Entry 6ULC (electron microscopy, 4.60 A resolution (low resolution: residue-level contacts below are approximate; hydrogen-bond / salt-bridge calls are withheld)); this record covers chains E and F of the 8 polymer chains in the assembly.

Chain E:
Molecule: envelope glycoprotein gp120
Source organism: Human immunodeficiency virus 1
Notes: fragment: signal peptide +
Reference sequence: Q71014 (Q71014_9HIV1); the construct lacks a stretch of the UniProt sequence and is renumbered around it, so the offset changes along the chain: 31-188 = UniProt 28-185; 191-309 = UniProt 191-309; 312-317 = UniProt 310-315; 318-353 = UniProt 317-352; 2 more segments
Amino-acid sequence (505 residues; numbered 2 to 511 plus 4 insertion-coded residues; 9 numbers in that range are skipped by the numbering (no residue carries them; nothing is unmodelled there); the number before each row is that of its first residue; a row labelled like 190A-190B holds insertion residues (190A, then the next letters in order)):
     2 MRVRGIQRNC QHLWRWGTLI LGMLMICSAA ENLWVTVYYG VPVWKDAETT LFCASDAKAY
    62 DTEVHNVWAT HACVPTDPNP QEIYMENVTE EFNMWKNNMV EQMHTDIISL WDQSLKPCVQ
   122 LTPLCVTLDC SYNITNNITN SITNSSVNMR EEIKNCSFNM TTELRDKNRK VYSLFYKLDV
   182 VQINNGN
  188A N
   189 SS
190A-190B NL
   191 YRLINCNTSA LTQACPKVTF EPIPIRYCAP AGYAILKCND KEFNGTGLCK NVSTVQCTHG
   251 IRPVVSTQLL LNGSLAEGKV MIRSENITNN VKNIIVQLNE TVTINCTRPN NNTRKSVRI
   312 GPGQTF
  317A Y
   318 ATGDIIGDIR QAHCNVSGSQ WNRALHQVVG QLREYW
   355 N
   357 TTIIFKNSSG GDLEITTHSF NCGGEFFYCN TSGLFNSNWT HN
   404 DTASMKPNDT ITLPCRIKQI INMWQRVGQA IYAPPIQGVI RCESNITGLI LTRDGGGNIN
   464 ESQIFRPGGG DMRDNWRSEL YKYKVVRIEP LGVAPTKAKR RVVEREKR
Unresolved in the structure: 2-31, 508-511
Cystine bridges: Cys54-Cys74, Cys119-Cys205, Cys126-Cys196, Cys131-Cys157, Cys218-Cys247, Cys228-Cys239, Cys378-Cys445
Covalently attached groups: N-acetylglucosamine (NAG) linked to Asn88, Asn134, Asn138, Asn145, Asn156, Asn188, Asn197, Asn234, Asn241, Asn262, Asn276, Asn289, Asn295, Asn301, Asn332, Asn355, Asn363, Asn386, Asn394, Asn398, Asn411, Asn448, Asn463; glycan linked to Asn160
What the authors report for this chain:
  - post-translational modification sites: Asn134, Asn156, Asn160, Asn188

Chain F:
Molecule: Envelope glycoprotein gp41
Source organism: Human immunodeficiency virus 1
Reference sequence: Q71014 (Q71014_9HIV1); residues 511-863 here correspond to UniProt positions 504-856 (UniProt number = residue number - 7)
Amino-acid sequence (353 residues; each row starts with the number of its first residue):
   511 AVVELGAVFI GFLGTAGSTM GAASITLTVQ VRKLLSGIVQ QQSNLLRAIE AQQHLLKLTV
   571 WGIKQLQARV LAVERYLRDQ QLLGIWGCSG KLICTTNVPW NSSWSNKSER EIWENMTWLQ
   631 WDKEISNYTH IIYELIEESQ KQQEKNEQEL LELDKWANLW NWFDISNWLW YIKIFIMIVG
   691 GLIGLRIVFA VLSVINRVRQ GYSPLSFQTL TPNPRDPDRP GRIEGEGGEQ DRGRSIRLVS
   751 GFLALAWDDL RNLCLSSYHQ LRDFILIVAR TVELLGHSSL KGLRLGWEGL KYLGNLLLYW
   811 GRELKTSAIN LFDTIAIVVA GWTDRVIEVG QRLGRAILNI PRRIRQGLER ALL
Unresolved in the structure: 511-520, 665-863
Cystine bridges: Cys598-Cys604
Covalently attached groups: N-acetylglucosamine (NAG) linked to Asn611, Asn625, Asn637

How chain E and chain F interact:
Contacting residue pairs - 102 pairs, chain E then chain F:
  Asn33(E) - Pro609(F)
  Leu34(E) - Val608(F)
  Leu34(E) - Pro609(F)
  Leu34(E) - Trp610(F)
  Leu34(E) - Lys617(F)
  Trp35(E) - Asn607(F)
  Trp35(E) - Val608(F)
  Trp35(E) - Pro609(F)
  Val36(E) - Thr606(F)
  Val36(E) - Val608(F)
  Val36(E) - Trp610(F)
  Val36(E) - Ile642(F)
  Thr37(E) - Cys604(F)
  Thr37(E) - Thr606(F)
  Val38(E) - Trp596(F)
  Val38(E) - Leu602(F)
  Val38(E) - Cys604(F)
  Val38(E) - Ile646(F)
  Tyr39(E) - Leu602(F)
  Tyr39(E) - Ile603(F)
  Tyr39(E) - Trp623(F)
  Tyr39(E) - Trp628(F)
  Tyr40(E) - Leu537(F)
  Tyr40(E) - Leu593(F)
  Tyr40(E) - Leu602(F)
  Gly41(E) - Leu537(F)
  Gly41(E) - Gln540(F)
  Val42(E) - Trp628(F)
  Pro43(E) - Leu523(F)
  Pro43(E) - Gly524(F)
  Val44(E) - Asp632(F)
  Trp45(E) - Leu629(F)
  Phe53(E) - Trp571(F)
  Phe53(E) - Gln575(F)
  Cys54(E) - Trp571(F)
  Tyr61(E) - Glu560(F)
  Tyr61(E) - Ala561(F)
  Glu64(E) - Ala561(F)
  Glu64(E) - Gln562(F)
  Val65(E) - Gln562(F)
  His66(E) - Gln562(F)
  His66(E) - Gln563(F)
  His66(E) - His564(F)
  His66(E) - Leu565(F)
  His66(E) - Lys567(F)
  Asn67(E) - Lys567(F)
  Thr71(E) - Ala561(F)
  Thr71(E) - His564(F)
  His72(E) - Leu556(F)
  His72(E) - His564(F)
  His72(E) - Lys567(F)
  His72(E) - Trp571(F)
  Ala73(E) - Asn554(F)
  Ala73(E) - Leu555(F)
  Ala73(E) - Leu556(F)
  Ala73(E) - Glu560(F)
  Ala73(E) - His564(F)
  Cys74(E) - Asn554(F)
  Cys74(E) - Trp571(F)
  Val75(E) - Ser553(F)
  Val75(E) - Asn554(F)
  Pro76(E) - Ser553(F)
  Gln82(E) - Phe522(F)
  Ile84(E) - Gly521(F)
  Met86(E) - Gly524(F)
  Met86(E) - Thr525(F)
  Glu87(E) - Gly527(F)
  Asn88(E) - Gly527(F)
  Asn88(E) - Ser528(F)
  Val89(E) - Gly527(F)
  Gln114(E) - Lys567(F)
  Gln114(E) - Thr569(F)
  Ala221(E) - Leu544(F)
  Ala221(E) - Ala582(F)
  Gly222(E) - Arg585(F)
  Gly222(E) - Tyr586(F)
  Gln246(E) - Gln550(F)
  Arg490(E) - Arg585(F)
  Ile491(E) - Arg585(F)
  Ile491(E) - Tyr586(F)
  Glu492(E) - Arg585(F)
  Pro493(E) - Leu544(F)
  Leu494(E) - Asp632(F)
  Leu494(E) - Tyr643(F)
  Gly495(E) - Trp628(F)
  Val496(E) - Trp631(F)
  Ala497(E) - Trp623(F)
  Ala497(E) - Trp631(F)
  Pro498(E) - Glu619(F)
  Pro498(E) - Trp623(F)
  Pro498(E) - Trp631(F)
  Thr499(E) - Glu619(F)
  Thr499(E) - Trp623(F)
  Lys502(E) - Thr606(F)
  Lys502(E) - Asn607(F)
  Arg503(E) - Thr605(F)
  Arg503(E) - Thr606(F)
  Arg503(E) - Asn607(F)
  Arg503(E) - Gln650(F)
  Arg503(E) - Glu654(F)
  Val505(E) - Asn607(F)
  Val506(E) - Gln658(F)
Interface residues without a listed pair, chain E (53 interface residues in all): Thr50, Ser110, Arg504
Interface residues without a listed pair, chain F (66 interface residues in all): Ala526, Ala533, Thr536, Lys543, Gly547, Ile559, Val570, Ala578, Cys598, Trp614, Ile622, Thr627, Lys655, Glu657

Overview:
Chain E and chain F form an interface of 53 and 66 residues respectively. Covalently linked
N-acetylglucosamine: at Asn88(E), Asn134(E), Asn138(E), Asn145(E), Asn156(E) and Asn188(E) and 17 more.
N-acetylglucosamine is covalently linked to Asn611(F), Asn625(F) and Asn637(F). The paper reports modification
sites Asn134(E), Asn156(E) and Asn160(E) among others.
Here chain E is envelope glycoprotein gp120 and chain F is Envelope glycoprotein gp41, both from Human
immunodeficiency virus 1. Entry 6ULC (Structure of full-length, fully glycosylated, non-modified HIV-1 gp160
bound to PG16 Fab at a nominal resolution ...) was determined by electron microscopy together with 6PWU from
the same study.
